Entry 7D77 (electron microscopy, 2.90 A resolution); this record covers chains B and S of the 5 polymer chains in the assembly.

== Chain B ==
Name: Guanine nucleotide-binding protein G(I)/G(S)/G(T) subunit beta-1
Organism: Homo sapiens
UniProtKB: P62873 (GBB1_HUMAN); residues 1-340 here = UniProt positions 1-340
Sequence (346 residues; numbered 1 to 346; the number before each row is that of its first residue):
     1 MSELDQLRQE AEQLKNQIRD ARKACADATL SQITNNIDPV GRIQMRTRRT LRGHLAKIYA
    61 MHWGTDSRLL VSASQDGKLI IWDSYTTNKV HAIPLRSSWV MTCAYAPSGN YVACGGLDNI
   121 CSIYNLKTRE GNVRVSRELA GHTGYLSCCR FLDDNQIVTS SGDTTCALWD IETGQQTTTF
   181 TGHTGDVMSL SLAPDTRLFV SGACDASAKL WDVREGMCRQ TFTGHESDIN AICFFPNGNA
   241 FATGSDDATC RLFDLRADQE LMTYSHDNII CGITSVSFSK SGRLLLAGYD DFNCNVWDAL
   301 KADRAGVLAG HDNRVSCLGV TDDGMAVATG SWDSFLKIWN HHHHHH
Unresolved in the structure: 1-2, 341-346
Construct notes: expression tag (341-346)
Curated features (UniProtKB/Swiss-Prot):
  - modified residue: Ser2 (N-acetylserine), His266 (Phosphohistidine)
  - natural variant: Leu30 (L30F: In MRD42; uncertain significance), Arg52 (R52G: In MRD42), Gly64 (G64V: In MRD42), Asp76 (D76E: In MRD42; D76G: In MRD42), Gly77 (G77S: In MRD42), Lys78 (K78R: In MRD42), Ile80 (I80N: In MRD42; I80T: In MRD42), His91 (H91R: In MRD42; uncertain significance), Ala92 (A92T: In MRD42), Pro94 (P94S: In MRD42), Leu95 (L95P: In MRD42), Arg96 (R96L: In MRD42), 5 further natural variant entries in UniProt

== Chain S ==
Name: scFv16
Organism: synthetic construct
Notes: antibody fragment or engineered binder
Sequence (250 residues; numbered 1 to 238 plus 15 insertion-coded residues; 3 numbers in that range are skipped by the numbering (no residue carries them; nothing is unmodelled there); the number before each row is that of its first residue; a row labelled like 120A-120O holds insertion residues (120A, then the next letters in order)):
     1 DVQLVESGGG LVQPGGSRKL SCSASGFAFS SFGMHWVRQA PEKGLEWVAY ISSGSGTIYY
    61 ADTVKGRFTI SRDDPKNTLF LQMTSLRSED TAMYYCVRSI YYYGSSPFDF WGQGTTLTVS
120A-120O SGGGGSGGGGSGGGG
   124 SDIVMTQATS SVPVTPGESV SISCRSSKSL LHSNGNTYLY WFLQRPGQSP QLLIYRMSNL
   184 ASGVPDRFSG SGSGTAFTLT ISRLEAEDVG VYYCMQHLEY PLTFGAGTKL ELKGS
Unresolved in the structure: 1, 120A-120O, 236-238
Disulfide bonds: Cys147-Cys217

== Interface between chain B and chain S ==
Pairs across the interface (9):
  Arg68(B) with Tyr103(S)
  Leu69(B) with Tyr103(S), hydrophobic
  Val90(B) with Tyr102(S), hydrophobic
  Arg129(B) with Val2(S); Arg98(S), hydrogen bond (backbone-side chain); Phe110(S)
  Glu130(B) with Gly26(S); Phe27(S)
  Gly131(B) with Phe32(S)
Other interface residues (no listed pair), chain B (10 interface residues in all): Asp66, Asp83, His91, Asn132
Other interface residues (no listed pair), chain S (11 interface residues in all): Ala28, Ser31, Ile100

== Overview ==
The interface between chain B and chain S involves 10 residues on one side and 11 on the other, with 1
hydrogen bond. Its one hydrogen-bonded contact is Arg129(B)-Arg98(S).
Here chain B is Guanine nucleotide-binding protein G(I)/G(S)/G(T) subunit beta-1 (Homo sapiens) and chain S is
scFv16 (synthetic construct). Entry 7D77 (Cryo-EM structure of the cortisol-bound adhesion receptor GPR97-Go
complex) was determined by electron microscopy, deposited together with 7D76.
